PDB entry 9BDC | electron microscopy, 2.54 A resolution | chains E and N of the 6 polymer chains in the assembly

# Chain E
Molecule: DNA-directed RNA polymerase, mitochondrial
Source organism: Homo sapiens
Reference sequence: O00411 (RPOM_HUMAN); residue numbers follow UniProt; this construct covers 120-1230
Amino-acid sequence (1119 residues; row label = number of the first residue in the row):
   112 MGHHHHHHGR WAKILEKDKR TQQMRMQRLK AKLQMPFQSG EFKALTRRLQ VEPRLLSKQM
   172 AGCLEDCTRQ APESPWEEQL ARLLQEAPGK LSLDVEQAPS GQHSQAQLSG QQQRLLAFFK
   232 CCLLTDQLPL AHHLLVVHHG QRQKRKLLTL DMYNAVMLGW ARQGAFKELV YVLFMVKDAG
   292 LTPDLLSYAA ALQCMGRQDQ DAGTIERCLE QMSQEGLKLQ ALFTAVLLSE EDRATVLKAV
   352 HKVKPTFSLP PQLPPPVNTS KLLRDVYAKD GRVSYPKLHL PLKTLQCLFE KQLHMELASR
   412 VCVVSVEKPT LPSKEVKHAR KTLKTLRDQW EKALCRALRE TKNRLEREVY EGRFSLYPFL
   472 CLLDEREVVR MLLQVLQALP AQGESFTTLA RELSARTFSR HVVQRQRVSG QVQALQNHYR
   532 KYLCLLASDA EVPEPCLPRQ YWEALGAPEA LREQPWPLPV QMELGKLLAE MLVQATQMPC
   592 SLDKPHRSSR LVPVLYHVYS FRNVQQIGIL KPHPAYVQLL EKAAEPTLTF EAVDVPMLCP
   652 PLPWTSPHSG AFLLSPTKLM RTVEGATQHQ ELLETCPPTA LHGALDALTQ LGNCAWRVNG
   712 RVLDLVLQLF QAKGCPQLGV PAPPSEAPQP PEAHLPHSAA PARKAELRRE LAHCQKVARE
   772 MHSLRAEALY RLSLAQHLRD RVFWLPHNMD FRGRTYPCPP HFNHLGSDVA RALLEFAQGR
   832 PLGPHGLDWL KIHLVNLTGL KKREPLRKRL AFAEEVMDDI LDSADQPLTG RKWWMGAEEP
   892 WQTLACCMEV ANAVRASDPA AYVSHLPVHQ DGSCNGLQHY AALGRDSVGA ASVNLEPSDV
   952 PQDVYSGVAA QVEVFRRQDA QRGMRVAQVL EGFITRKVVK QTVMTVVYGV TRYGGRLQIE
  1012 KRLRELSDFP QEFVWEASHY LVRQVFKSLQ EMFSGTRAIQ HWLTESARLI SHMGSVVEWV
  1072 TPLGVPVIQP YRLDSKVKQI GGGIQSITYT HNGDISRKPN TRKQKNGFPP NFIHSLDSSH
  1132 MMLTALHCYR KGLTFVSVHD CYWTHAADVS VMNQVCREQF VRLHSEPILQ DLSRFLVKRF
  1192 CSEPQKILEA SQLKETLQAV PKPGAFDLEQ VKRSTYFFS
Not modelled in the structure: 112-219, 1086-1106
Construct notes: expression tag (112-119); conflict Ala555 (Glu in O00411)
Swiss-Prot annotation at these positions:
  - active site: Asp922, Lys991, Asp1151
  - natural variant: Gln149 to Ser1230 (deletion: In COXPD55), His250 (H250D: In COXPD55), Ala555 (E555A: this construct carries the variant), Pro566 (P566S: In COXPD55), Ser611 (S611F: In COXPD55), Phe641 (F641L: In COXPD55), Pro742 to Pro747 (deletion: In COXPD55), Pro810 (P810S: In COXPD55; uncertain significance), Asp870 (D870N: In COXPD55; uncertain significance), Cys925 to Ser1230 (deletion: In COXPD55), Arg1013 (R1013C: In COXPD55), Ser1193 (S1193F: In COXPD55)
From the paper describing this entry:
  - conformationally variable residues (domain motion): Tyr999
  - mutagenesis - Q992A, T996A, Q1009A: decreased catalytic activity
  - mutagenesis - Y999F: increased catalytic activity on dNTP
  - mutagenesis - Y999F/H1125A: increased catalytic activity on dNTPs

# Chain N
Molecule: Non-Template Strand DNA (NT27mt_+1T)
Sequence (34 nucleotides; row label = number of the first residue in the row; note: 5 numbers in that range are skipped by the numbering (no residue carries them; nothing is unmodelled there); a row labelled like -17A--17F holds insertion residues (, then the next letters in order); numbers below 1 keep their minus sign (DG-28 is residue -28)):
   -28 GGACATGGTG TA
-17A--17F ATTATT
   -11 TCGTCGCCAG ACGACC
Not modelled in the structure: -28 to -25, -17A to -17F, 4

# How chain E and chain N interact
Residue-residue contacts - 7 pairs, chain E then chain N:
  Phe1024(E) - DG-9(N)  stacking on the base
  Trp1026(E) - DT-8(N)  sugar contact
  His1063(E) - DC-4(N)  salt bridge to the phosphate
  Leu1084(E) - DA-3(N)  sugar contact
  Thr1112(E) - DC-4(N)  phosphate contact
  Thr1112(E) - DA-3(N)  phosphate contact
  Lys1116(E) - DC-4(N)  phosphate contact
Interface residues without a listed pair, chain E (9 interface residues in all): Tyr1004, Arg1059, Arg1113
Interface residues without a listed pair, chain N (6 interface residues in all): DC-7, DG-6

# In short
9 residues of chain E face 6 of chain N across their interface, with 1 salt bridge and 1 aromatic stacking
contact. Its one salt-bridged contact is His1063(E)-DC-4(N). From the paper: Q992A, T996A and Q1009A of chain
E reduce catalytic activity; conformational variability at Tyr999(E); 5 substitutions were tested in all.
Chain E is DNA-directed RNA polymerase, mitochondrial (Homo sapiens) and chain N is Non-Template Strand DNA
(NT27mt_+1T); the structure, Cryo-EM Structure of the TEFM-bound Human Mitochondrial Transcription Substrate
Rejection Complex, was determined by electron microscopy, deposited together with 8U8U, 8U8V and 9BDD.
